PDB entry 6I74 | X-ray diffraction, 0.96 A resolution | chain A

[Chain A]
Protein: Galectin-3
Source organism: Homo sapiens
UniProtKB: P17931 (LEG3_HUMAN); residue numbers follow UniProt; this construct covers 113-250
Chain sequence (138 residues; numbered 113 to 250; the number before each row is that of its first residue):
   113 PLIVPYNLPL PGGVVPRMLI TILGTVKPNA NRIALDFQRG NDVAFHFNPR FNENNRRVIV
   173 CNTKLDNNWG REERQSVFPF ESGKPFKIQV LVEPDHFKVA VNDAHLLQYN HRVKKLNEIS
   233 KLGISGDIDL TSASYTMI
UniProt features mapped onto this chain:
  - motif: Lys-226 to Asp-241 (Nuclear export signal)
  - binding site (a beta-D-galactoside): Trp-181 to Gln-187
  - modified residue: Ser-188 (Phosphoserine)
Residues lining bound ligands: H5Z ((2R,3R,4S,5R,6S)-2-(hydroxymethyl)-6-(4-methylphenyl)sulfanyl-4-[4-[2,3,4,5,6-pentakis(fluoranyl)phenyl]-1,2,3-triazol-1-yl]oxane-3,5-diol): Arg-144, Ile-145, Ala-146, His-158, Asn-160, Arg-162, Val-172, Asn-174, Trp-181, Glu-184, Ser-237, Gly-238
From the paper describing this entry:
  - binding site for H5Z: Arg-144, Trp-181, Ser-237, Gly-238
  - conformationally variable residues (side-chain flip): Arg-144

[Summary]
Ligands of chain A: compound H5Z. From UniProt: 7 beta-D-galactoside-binding residues. The paper reports a
binding site for H5Z at Arg-144, Trp-181 and Ser-237 among others; conformational variability at Arg-144.
Chain A is Galectin-3 (Homo sapiens); the structure, Galectin-3C in complex with substituted polyfluoroaryl
monothiogalactoside derivative 1, was determined by X-ray diffraction together with 6I75, 6I76, 6I77 and 6I78
from the same study.
